6T93 - chains A and I of the 10 polymer chains in the assembly; structure by electron microscopy, 3.49 A resolution.

# Chain A
Name: Histone H3.1
Organism: Homo sapiens
UniProt: P68431 (H31_HUMAN); residues 1-136 here = UniProt positions 1-136
Sequence (139 residues; numbered -2 to 136; the number before each row is that of its first residue; numbers below 1 keep their minus sign (Gly-2 is residue -2)):
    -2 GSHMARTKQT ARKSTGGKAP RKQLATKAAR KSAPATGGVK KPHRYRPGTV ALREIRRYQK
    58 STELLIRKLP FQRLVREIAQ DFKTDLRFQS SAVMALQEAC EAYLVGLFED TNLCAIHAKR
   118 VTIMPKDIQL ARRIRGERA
Disordered / not traced: -2 to 38, 135-136
Construct notes: expression tag (-2 to 0)
Curated features (UniProtKB/Swiss-Prot):
  - modified residue: Arg3 (Asymmetric dimethylarginine), Thr4 (Phosphothreonine), Lys5 (Allysine), Gln6 (5-glutamyl dopamine), Thr7 (Phosphothreonine), Arg9 (Citrulline), Lys10 (N6,N6,N6-trimethyllysine), Ser11 (ADP-ribosylserine), Thr12 (Phosphothreonine), Lys15 (N6-(2-hydroxyisobutyryl)lysine), Arg18 (Asymmetric dimethylarginine), Lys19 (N6-(2-hydroxyisobutyryl)lysine), Lys24 (N6-(2-hydroxyisobutyryl)lysine), Arg27 (Citrulline), Lys28 (N6,N6,N6-trimethyllysine), Ser29 (ADP-ribosylserine), Lys37 (N6,N6,N6-trimethyllysine), Lys38 (N6-methyllysine), Tyr42 (Phosphotyrosine), Lys57 (N6,N6,N6-trimethyllysine) and 8 more in UniProt
  - lipidation: Lys19 (N6-decanoyllysine)
  - natural variant: Lys28 (K28M: In GLM), Lys37 (K37I: Found in pediatric undifferentiated soft tissue sarcoma samples; uncertain significance; K37M: Found in pediatric undifferentiated soft tissue sarcoma samples; uncertain significance)

# Chain I
Molecule: 153-nt DNA strand
Sequence (153 nucleotides; each row starts with the number of its first residue; numbers below 1 keep their minus sign (DA-2 is residue -2)):
    -2 ATCCTGGAGA CTTTGTTATG CAAATCCGCT CAATTGGTCG TAGACAGCTC TAGCACCGCT
    58 TAAACGCACG TACGCGCTGT CCCCCGCGTT TTAACCGCCA AGGGGATTAC TCCCTAGTCT
   118 CCAGGCACGT GTCAGATATA TACATCCTGT GAT
Disordered / not traced: -2, 150

# How chain A and chain I interact
Pairs across the interface - 19 pairs, chain A then chain I:
  Arg41(A) - DC144(I)  sugar contact
  Arg43(A) - DA69(I)  salt bridge to the phosphate
  Arg43(A) - DC144(I)  phosphate contact
  Arg43(A) - DT145(I)  salt bridge to the phosphate
  Thr46(A) - DC144(I)  phosphate contact
  Arg64(A) - DA61(I)  salt bridge to the phosphate
  Arg73(A) - DC51(I)  salt bridge to the phosphate
  Arg84(A) - DG50(I)  hydrogen bond to the phosphate
  Arg84(A) - DC51(I)  salt bridge to the phosphate
  Phe85(A) - DG50(I)  sugar contact
  Phe85(A) - DC51(I)  hydrogen bond to the phosphate
  Gln86(A) - DG50(I)  phosphate contact
  Ser87(A) - DG50(I)  hydrogen bond to the phosphate
  Arg117(A) - DG71(I)  phosphate contact
  Arg117(A) - DC72(I)  salt bridge to the phosphate
  Val118(A) - DG71(I)  hydrogen bond to the phosphate
  Thr119(A) - DC70(I)  phosphate contact
  Thr119(A) - DG71(I)  hydrogen bond to the phosphate
  Met121(A) - DC72(I)  phosphate contact
Other interface residues (no listed pair), chain A (16 interface residues in all): His40, Tyr42, Lys116
Other interface residues (no listed pair), chain I (11 interface residues in all): DA60, DT68

# Overview
16 residues of chain A face 11 of chain I across their interface; the contacts include 5 hydrogen bonds and 6
salt bridges. Among the polar pairs are Arg84(A)-DG50(I), Phe85(A)-DC51(I) and Ser87(A)-DG50(I).
Here chain A is Histone H3.1 (Homo sapiens) and chain I is a 153-nt DNA strand. Entry 6T93 (Nucleosome with
OCT4-SOX2 motif at SHL-6) was determined by electron microscopy.
